9BW0 - chains A and B of the 14 polymer chains in the assembly; structure by X-ray diffraction, 3.51 A resolution.

== Chain A ==
Protein: DNA-directed RNA polymerase II subunit RPB1
Source organism: Saccharomyces cerevisiae
Notes: EC 2.7.7.6
Reference sequence: P04050 (RPB1_YEAST); residue numbers follow UniProt; this construct covers 1-1733
Chain sequence (1733 residues; row label = number of the first residue in the row):
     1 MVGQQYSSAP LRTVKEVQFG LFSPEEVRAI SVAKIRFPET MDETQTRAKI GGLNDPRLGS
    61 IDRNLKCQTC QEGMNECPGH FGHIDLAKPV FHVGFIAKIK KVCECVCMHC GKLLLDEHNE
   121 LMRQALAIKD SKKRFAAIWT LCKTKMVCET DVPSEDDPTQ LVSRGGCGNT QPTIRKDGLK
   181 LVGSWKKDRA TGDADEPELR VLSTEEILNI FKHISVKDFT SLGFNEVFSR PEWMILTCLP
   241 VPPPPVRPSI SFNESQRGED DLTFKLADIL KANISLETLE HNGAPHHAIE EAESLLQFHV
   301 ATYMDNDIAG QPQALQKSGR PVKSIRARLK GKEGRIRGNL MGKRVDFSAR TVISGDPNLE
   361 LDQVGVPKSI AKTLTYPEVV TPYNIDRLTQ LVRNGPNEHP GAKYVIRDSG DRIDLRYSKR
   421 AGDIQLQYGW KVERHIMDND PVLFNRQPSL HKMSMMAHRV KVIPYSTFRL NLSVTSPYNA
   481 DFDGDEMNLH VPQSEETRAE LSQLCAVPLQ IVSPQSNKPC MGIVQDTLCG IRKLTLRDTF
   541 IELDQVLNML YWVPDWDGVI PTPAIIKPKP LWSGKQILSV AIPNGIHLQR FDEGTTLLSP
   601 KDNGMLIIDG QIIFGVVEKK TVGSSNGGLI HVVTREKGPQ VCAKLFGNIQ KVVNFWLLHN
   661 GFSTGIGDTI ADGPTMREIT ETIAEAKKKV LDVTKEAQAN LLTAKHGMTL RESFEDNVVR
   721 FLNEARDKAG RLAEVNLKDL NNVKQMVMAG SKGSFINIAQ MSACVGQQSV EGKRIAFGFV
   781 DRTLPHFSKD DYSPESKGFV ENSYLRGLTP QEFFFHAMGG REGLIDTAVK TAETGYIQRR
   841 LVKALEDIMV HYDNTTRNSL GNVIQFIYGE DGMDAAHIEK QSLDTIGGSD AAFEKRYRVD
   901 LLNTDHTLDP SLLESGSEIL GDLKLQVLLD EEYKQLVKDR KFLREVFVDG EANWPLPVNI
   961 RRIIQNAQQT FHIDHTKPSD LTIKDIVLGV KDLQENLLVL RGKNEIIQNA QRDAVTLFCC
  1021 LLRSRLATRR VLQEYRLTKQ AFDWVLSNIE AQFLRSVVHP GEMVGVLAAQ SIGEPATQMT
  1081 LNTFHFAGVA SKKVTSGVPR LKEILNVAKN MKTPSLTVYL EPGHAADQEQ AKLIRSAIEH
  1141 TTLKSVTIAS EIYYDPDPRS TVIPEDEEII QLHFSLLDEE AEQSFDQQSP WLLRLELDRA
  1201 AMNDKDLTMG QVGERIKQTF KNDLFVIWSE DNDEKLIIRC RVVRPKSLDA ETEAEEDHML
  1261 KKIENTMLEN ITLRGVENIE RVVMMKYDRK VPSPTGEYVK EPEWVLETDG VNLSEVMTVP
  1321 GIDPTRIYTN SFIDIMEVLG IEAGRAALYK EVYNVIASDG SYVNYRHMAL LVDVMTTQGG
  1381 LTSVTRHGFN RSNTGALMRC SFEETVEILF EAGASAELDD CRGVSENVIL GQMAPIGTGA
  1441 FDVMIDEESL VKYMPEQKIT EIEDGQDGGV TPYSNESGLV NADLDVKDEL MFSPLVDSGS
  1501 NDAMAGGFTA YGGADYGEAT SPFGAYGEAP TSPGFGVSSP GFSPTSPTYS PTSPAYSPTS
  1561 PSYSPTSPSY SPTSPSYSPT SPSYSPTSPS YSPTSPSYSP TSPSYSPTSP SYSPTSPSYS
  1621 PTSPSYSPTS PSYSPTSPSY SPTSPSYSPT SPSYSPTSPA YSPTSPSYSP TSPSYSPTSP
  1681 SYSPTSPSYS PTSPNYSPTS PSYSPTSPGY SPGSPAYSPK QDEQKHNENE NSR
Disordered / not traced: 1, 154-162, 166, 187-197, 253-255, 319-320, 1095, 1157-1160, 1173-1186, 1244-1254, 1456-1733
UniProt features mapped onto this chain:
  - region: P248 to D260 (Lid loop), N306 to K323 (Rudder loop), P810 to E822 (Bridging helix)
  - binding site (Zn(2+)): C67, C70, C77, H80, C107, C110, C148, C167
  - binding site (Mg(2+)): D481, D483, D485
  - modified residue: T1471 (Phosphothreonine)
  - cross-link (Glycyl lysine isopeptide (Lys-Gly)): K695 (interchain with G-Cter in ubiquitin), K1246 (interchain with G-Cter in ubiquitin), K1350 (interchain with G-Cter in ubiquitin)
  - natural variant: S1653 to P1659 (deletion: In strain: A364A)
  - mutagenesis: K1246 (K1246R: Impairs ubiquitination during transcription stress)
Metal / ion sites: Zn2+ site 1: C67, C70, C77, H80; Zn2+ site 2: C107, C110, C148

== Chain B ==
Protein: DNA-directed RNA polymerase subunit beta
Source organism: Saccharomyces cerevisiae
Notes: EC 2.7.7.6
Reference sequence: A0A6A5Q4H2 (A0A6A5Q4H2_YEASX); residue numbers follow UniProt; this construct covers 1-1224
Chain sequence (1224 residues; each row starts with the number of its first residue):
     1 MSDLANSEKY YDEDPYGFED ESAPITAEDS WAVISAFFRE KGLVSQQLDS FNQFVDYTLQ
    61 DIICEDSTLI LEQLAQHTTE SDNISRKYEI SFGKIYVTKP MVNESDGVTH ALYPQEARLR
   121 NLTYSSGLFV DVKKRTYEAI DVPGRELKYE LIAEESEDDS ESGKVFIGRL PIMLRSKNCY
   181 LSEATESDLY KLKECPFDMG GYFIINGSEK VLIAQERSAG NIVQVFKKAA PSPISHVAEI
   241 RSALEKGSRF ISTLQVKLYG REGSSARTIK ATLPYIKQDI PIVIIFRALG IIPDGEILEH
   301 ICYDVNDWQM LEMLKPCVED GFVIQDRETA LDFIGRRGTA LGIKKEKRIQ YAKDILQKEF
   361 LPHITQLEGF ESRKAFFLGY MINRLLLCAL DRKDQDDRDH FGKKRLDLAG PLLAQLFKTL
   421 FKKLTKDIFR YMQRTVEEAH DFNMKLAINA KTITSGLKYA LATGNWGEQK KAMSSRAGVS
   481 QVLNRYTYSS TLSHLRRTNT PIGRDGKLAK PRQLHNTHWG LVCPAETPEG QACGLVKNLS
   541 LMSCISVGTD PMPIITFLSE WGMEPLEDYV PHQSPDATRV FVNGVWHGVH RNPARLMETL
   601 RTLRRKGDIN PEVSMIRDIR EKELKIFTDA GRVYRPLFIV EDDESLGHKE LKVRKGHIAK
   661 LMATEYQDIE GGFEDVEEYT WSSLLNEGLV EYIDAEEEES ILIAMQPEDL EPAEANEEND
   721 LDVDPAKRIR VSHHATTFTH CEIHPSMILG VAASIIPFPD HNQSPRNTYQ SAMGKQAMGV
   781 FLTNYNVRMD TMANILYYPQ KPLGTTRAME YLKFRELPAG QNAIVAIACY SGYNQEDSMI
   841 MNQSSIDRGL FRSLFFRSYM DQEKKYGMSI TETFEKPQRT NTLRMKHGTY DKLDDDGLIA
   901 PGVRVSGEDV IIGKTTPISP DEEELGQRTA YHSKRDASTP LRSTENGIVD QVLVTTNQDG
   961 LKFVKVRVRT TKIPQIGDKF ASRHGQKGTI GITYRREDMP FTAEGIVPDL IINPHAIPSR
  1021 MTVAHLIECL LSKVAALSGN EGDASPFTDI TVEGISKLLR EHGYQSRGFE VMYNGHTGKK
  1081 LMAQIFFGPT YYQRLRHMVD DKIHARARGP MQVLTRQPVE GRSRDGGLRF GEMERDCMIA
  1141 HGAASFLKER LMEASDAFRV HICGICGLMT VIAKLNHNQF ECKGCDNKID IYQIHIPYAA
  1201 KLLFQELMAM NITPRLYTDR SRDF
Disordered / not traced: 1-19, 65-89, 133-164, 336-347, 434-445, 503-509, 643-650, 667-679, 713-725, 879-883, 918-933
Metal / ion sites: Zn2+: C1163, C1166, C1185
Reported in the primary citation:
  - mutagenesis - E529A, E529D, Y769F: increased catalytic activity (citing earlier work)
  - mutagenesis - E529Q: decreased catalytic activity (citing earlier work)

== Chain A / chain B interface ==
Contacting residue pairs - 422 pairs, chain A then chain B:
  Q4(A) with F1158(B); R1159(B), hydrogen bond (side chain-backbone)
  Q5(A) with R1159(B), hydrogen bond (backbone-side chain); L1175(B); N1176(B)
  Y6(A) with L1175(B)
  S7(A) with R1159(B); H1161(B), hydrogen bond; F1180(B); Q1193(B), hydrogen bond
  A9(A) with H1161(B); Q1193(B)
  P10(A) with I1191(B); Y1192(B); Q1193(B), hydrogen bond (backbone-backbone)
  L11(A) with Q1193(B); H1195(B)
  R12(A) with Y1192(B); Q1193(B), hydrogen bond (backbone-backbone); I1194(B); T1218(B), hydrogen bond
  T13(A) with T1218(B)
  V14(A) with L1216(B), hydrophobic; Y1217(B)
  K15(A) with Y1217(B), hydrogen bond (backbone-backbone); T1218(B), hydrogen bond (side chain-backbone); D1219(B); R1220(B)
  E16(A) with R1215(B); L1216(B); Y1217(B), hydrogen bond (backbone-backbone); D1219(B); R1220(B); S1221(B), hydrogen bond (side chain-backbone); R1222(B), hydrogen bond (side chain-backbone)
  V17(A) with R1215(B)
  Q18(A) with T1213(B); P1214(B); R1215(B), hydrogen bond (backbone-backbone)
  F19(A) with T1213(B); P1214(B), hydrophobic
  G20(A) with T1213(B), hydrogen bond (backbone-backbone)
  L21(A) with N1211(B); T1213(B), hydrogen bond (backbone-side chain)
  F22(A) with M1208(B), hydrophobic; N1211(B), hydrogen bond (backbone-backbone); T1213(B)
  E26(A) with R1215(B), salt bridge
  A29(A) with K1183(B); G1184(B)
  I30(A) with T1170(B)
  S31(A) with K1183(B), hydrogen bond (backbone-side chain)
  V32(A) with K1183(B)
  T69(A) with K1174(B)
  E72(A) with A1173(B); K1174(B); L1175(B), hydrogen bond (side chain-backbone); N1176(B), hydrogen bond
  M74(A) with R1116(B)
  N75(A) with R1116(B), hydrogen bond
  E76(A) with F1158(B); R1159(B), salt bridge; L1175(B)
  P78(A) with K1201(B), hydrogen bond (backbone-side chain); Q1205(B), hydrogen bond (backbone-side chain)
  G79(A) with Q1205(B)
  F81(A) with Q1205(B); M1208(B), hydrophobic
  H92(A) with M1210(B)
  F228(A) with R1215(B)
  W233(A) with N1211(B), hydrogen bond (backbone-side chain)
  L236(A) with N1211(B)
  P240(A) with M1208(B)
  P242(A) with A1209(B), hydrophobic
  P245(A) with L1114(B); Y1198(B); K1201(B)
  V246(A) with L1114(B); L1202(B), hydrophobic; Q1205(B)
  Y303(A) with A1209(B)
  M304(A) with A1209(B); M1210(B), hydrophobic
  I325(A) with E1206(B); M1210(B), hydrophobic
  R328(A) with E1206(B), salt bridge
  L329(A) with L1203(B), hydrophobic; E1206(B); L1207(B), hydrophobic; M1210(B), hydrophobic
  R335(A) with L1114(B); T1115(B); L1202(B); L1203(B); E1206(B), salt bridge
  I336(A) with L1203(B), hydrophobic
  R337(A) with R1129(B), hydrogen bond (backbone-side chain); E1132(B), salt bridge
  G338(A) with R1129(B), hydrogen bond (backbone-side chain)
  N339(A) with T1115(B); Q1117(B), hydrogen bond (backbone-side chain); D1156(B); A1199(B)
  L340(A) with A1199(B); A1200(B); L1203(B), hydrophobic
  M341(A) with E1132(B); R1135(B)
  G342(A) with R1129(B), hydrogen bond (backbone-side chain); F1130(B)
  K343(A) with Q1117(B); L1128(B); R1129(B); F1130(B), hydrogen bond (backbone-backbone); L1151(B); S1155(B); D1156(B); P1197(B)
  R344(A) with Q1117(B), hydrogen bond (backbone-side chain); P1118(B); V1119(B); E1120(B); G1127(B), hydrogen bond (side chain-backbone); L1128(B); R1129(B); S1155(B)
  V345(A) with P1118(B), hydrophobic; G1127(B); L1128(B), hydrogen bond (backbone-backbone); F1130(B), hydrophobic; R1150(B); A1154(B); S1155(B)
  D346(A) with R1106(B), salt bridge; R1108(B); M1111(B); P1118(B); R1150(B), hydrogen bond (backbone-side chain); A1154(B), hydrogen bond (backbone-backbone)
  F347(A) with R1106(B), hydrogen bond (backbone-backbone); A1107(B), hydrophobic; R1108(B); R1150(B), hydrogen bond (backbone-side chain)
  S348(A) with A1105(B); R1106(B), hydrogen bond (backbone-backbone); L1128(B); R1150(B), hydrogen bond
  A349(A) with H1104(B); A1105(B), hydrophobic; L1128(B)
  R350(A) with K1102(B); I1103(B); H1104(B), hydrogen bond (backbone-backbone); L1128(B)
  T351(A) with V1099(B); I1103(B)
  V352(A) with G977(B); V1099(B), hydrophobic
  S354(A) with I990(B)
  G355(A) with Y833(B)
  D356(A) with Y833(B), hydrogen bond
  P357(A) with S831(B); G832(B); Y833(B)
  N358(A) with Y833(B), hydrogen bond
  I370(A) with I1103(B), hydrophobic; A1105(B), hydrophobic
  T373(A) with A1107(B)
  L374(A) with R1106(B); A1107(B), hydrophobic
  Y404(A) with R1108(B)
  R412(A) with R1108(B)
  E433(A) with R1108(B), salt bridge
  L443(A) with M1138(B), hydrophobic; F1146(B), hydrophobic
  N445(A) with E1134(B)
  P448(A) with M1133(B)
  S449(A) with M1133(B); E1134(B), hydrogen bond
  H451(A) with C1137(B)
  K452(A) with C1137(B); A1140(B); H1141(B), hydrogen bond (backbone-side chain)
  M455(A) with F1130(B), hydrophobic; E1134(B); M1138(B), hydrophobic; H1141(B), hydrogen bond (backbone-side chain)
  Y465(A) with Q975(B); I976(B), hydrophobic
  S466(A) with Q975(B); V1099(B); D1100(B), hydrogen bond; I1103(B)
  T467(A) with I976(B); G977(B); V1099(B)
  R469(A) with Y833(B); G991(B), hydrogen bond (side chain-backbone)
  L472(A) with Q835(B)
  D481(A) with E836(B)
  F482(A) with Q835(B); E836(B), hydrogen bond (backbone-backbone); D837(B); G988(B); T989(B), hydrogen bond (backbone-side chain)
  D483(A) with D837(B); K979(B); K987(B); G988(B)
  G484(A) with T989(B)
  E486(A) with K1102(B), salt bridge
  N488(A) with L1128(B); R1129(B)
  H490(A) with F1130(B); R1150(B), hydrogen bond
  V491(A) with R1150(B), hydrogen bond (backbone-side chain)
  P492(A) with E1149(B)
  Q493(A) with E1149(B), hydrogen bond (backbone-side chain)
  S494(A) with E1149(B), hydrogen bond (backbone-side chain)
  E496(A) with S1145(B), hydrogen bond
  T497(A) with S1145(B); F1146(B); E1149(B), hydrogen bond
  E500(A) with A1143(B); A1144(B); S1145(B), hydrogen bond
  C505(A) with H1141(B)
  Q510(A) with H1141(B)
  V524(A) with Q835(B); E836(B)
  Q525(A) with Q835(B); E836(B), hydrogen bond (side chain-backbone); N1013(B), hydrogen bond; H1015(B)
  D526(A) with C829(B), hydrogen bond; Q835(B), hydrogen bond (backbone-side chain); N1013(B); H1015(B), salt bridge
  C529(A) with H1015(B)
  Q545(A) with K1079(B)
  L657(A) with C829(B)
  L658(A) with Y830(B); N1074(B), hydrogen bond (backbone-side chain); H1076(B); L1081(B)
  H659(A) with N1074(B), hydrogen bond; T1077(B); L1081(B)
  N660(A) with L1081(B); M1082(B), hydrogen bond (backbone-backbone); A1083(B), hydrogen bond (backbone-backbone)
  G661(A) with L1081(B); A1083(B)
  F662(A) with A828(B); C829(B), hydrogen bond (backbone-backbone); P1014(B), hydrophobic; I1085(B)
  S663(A) with I827(B), hydrogen bond (side chain-backbone); P1014(B); Q1084(B); I1085(B); F1086(B), hydrogen bond (side chain-backbone)
  T664(A) with I827(B); P1014(B); F1086(B)
  G665(A) with L1026(B); F1069(B); F1086(B)
  I666(A) with L1026(B), hydrophobic; I1027(B), hydrophobic; L1030(B), hydrophobic; V1052(B), hydrophobic; F1086(B), hydrophobic
  D668(A) with F1069(B)
  I670(A) with V1052(B), hydrophobic; R1067(B)
  M746(A) with P1014(B); H1015(B), hydrogen bond; P1018(B), hydrophobic
  S751(A) with H1015(B), hydrogen bond
  K752(A) with H1015(B); S1019(B)
  N757(A) with P1018(B), hydrogen bond (side chain-backbone); S1019(B); M1021(B), hydrogen bond
  Q760(A) with M1021(B)
  M761(A) with P1018(B); M1021(B), hydrophobic; V1023(B), hydrophobic
  I775(A) with N516(B)
  A776(A) with N516(B), hydrogen bond (backbone-side chain)
  G778(A) with H400(B); H515(B); N516(B)
  F779(A) with N516(B); T517(B); E699(B)
  V780(A) with E699(B), hydrogen bond (backbone-side chain)
  R782(A) with E698(B), hydrogen bond (side chain-backbone); E699(B), hydrogen bond (side chain-backbone); S700(B); I701(B), hydrogen bond (side chain-backbone)
  T783(A) with N516(B), hydrogen bond (backbone-side chain)
  P785(A) with E698(B); I701(B); L702(B); I703(B), hydrogen bond (backbone-backbone)
  H786(A) with W519(B); I703(B); M705(B); E742(B), salt bridge
  F787(A) with L702(B)
  K789(A) with R620(B)
  E801(A) with I729(B)
  N802(A) with R728(B); I729(B), hydrogen bond (side chain-backbone)
  Y804(A) with H761(B); N762(B); Q763(B); M1021(B), hydrophobic; V1023(B), hydrophobic
  L805(A) with H761(B), hydrogen bond (backbone-side chain); V1052(B)
  R806(A) with A726(B), hydrogen bond (side chain-backbone); K727(B), hydrogen bond (side chain-backbone); R728(B); I729(B); H761(B), hydrogen bond (backbone-side chain)
  G807(A) with R728(B), hydrogen bond (backbone-side chain); D760(B); H761(B), hydrogen bond (backbone-side chain)
  L808(A) with D760(B), hydrogen bond (backbone-backbone); F1047(B)
  T809(A) with V731(B); F1047(B)
  P810(A) with W519(B); M705(B), hydrophobic; Q706(B); P745(B), hydrophobic; F1047(B), hydrophobic
  Q811(A) with V731(B)
  F813(A) with P524(B), hydrophobic; I748(B), hydrophobic; P759(B); N767(B)
  F814(A) with L514(B), hydrophobic; H515(B); H518(B); W519(B), hydrophobic
  H816(A) with S764(B), hydrogen bond (side chain-backbone)
  A817(A) with L514(B), hydrophobic; P524(B), hydrophobic; S764(B)
  M818(A) with L514(B); N516(B)
  G820(A) with S764(B)
  R821(A) with R512(B), hydrogen bond (side chain-backbone); Q513(B); L514(B); C523(B); P524(B), hydrogen bond (side chain-backbone); T527(B); G534(B)
  E822(A) with Q513(B)
  L824(A) with C533(B); P765(B), hydrophobic; T768(B); Y769(B)
  I825(A) with R512(B)
  A828(A) with G530(B)
  V829(A) with R512(B); G530(B)
  Q838(A) with M1133(B)
  R839(A) with E1132(B), salt bridge
  V842(A) with D1136(B)
  K843(A) with E1132(B), salt bridge; R1135(B)
  E846(A) with R1135(B), salt bridge
  L860(A) with R1222(B), hydrogen bond (backbone-side chain)
  M1063(A) with I1139(B); A1140(B), hydrophobic
  V1066(A) with D1136(B); I1139(B), hydrophobic; A1140(B)
  Q1070(A) with D1136(B), hydrogen bond (side chain-backbone); C1137(B)
  K1144(A) with E262(B)
  K1261(A) with S265(B)
  N1265(A) with G263(B), hydrogen bond (side chain-backbone); S265(B), hydrogen bond
  E1269(A) with E262(B); G263(B)
  V1406(A) with M1210(B), hydrophobic
  L1409(A) with L1207(B), hydrophobic; I1212(B)
  F1410(A) with M1210(B), hydrophobic; I1212(B), hydrophobic
  D1420(A) with R1220(B); R1222(B), salt bridge
  R1422(A) with R1222(B); D1223(B), hydrogen bond (side chain-backbone)
  S1425(A) with R1135(B)
  V1428(A) with L1151(B), hydrophobic
  I1429(A) with P1197(B); A1200(B)
  L1430(A) with H1195(B); I1196(B); P1197(B); F1204(B), hydrophobic
  G1431(A) with K1148(B); M1152(B); H1195(B); P1197(B)
  M1433(A) with S1145(B)
  A1434(A) with A1144(B)
  I1436(A) with I1139(B); G1142(B); A1144(B)
  T1438(A) with G1142(B), hydrogen bond (side chain-backbone); A1144(B), hydrogen bond (side chain-backbone); S1145(B)
  G1439(A) with A1144(B)
Also at the interface, not in a pair above, chain A (219 interface residues in all): S8, R63, C70, C77, F95, P243, P248, Q256, R326, I353, P367, T375, Q447, T475, L501, L504, T527, K533, D544, N654, G667, T669, T680, N742, V743, G753, L784, S788, L1067, S1401, G1413, V1424, Q1432, G1437
Also at the interface, not in a pair above, chain B (197 interface residues in all): R267, E529, H734, A735, L749, N834, S838, R884, R935, I1017, R1020, K1080, G1109, G1131, L1147, A1157, C1166, L1168, I1172, N1178, F1224

== Overview ==
219 residues of chain A face 197 of chain B across their interface; the contacts include 94 hydrogen bonds and
14 salt bridges. Among the polar pairs are E26(A)-R1215(B), E76(A)-R1159(B) and R328(A)-E1206(B). From the
paper: E529A, E529D and Y769F of chain B increase catalytic activity; E529Q of chain B reduces catalytic
activity.
Here chain A is DNA-directed RNA polymerase II subunit RPB1 and chain B is DNA-directed RNA polymerase subunit
beta, both from Saccharomyces cerevisiae. Entry 9BW0 (RNA Polymerase II - No ATP) was determined by X-ray
diffraction, deposited together with 9BVT, 8U9R and 8U9X.
